Entry 4YPU (X-ray diffraction, 2.60 A resolution); this record covers chain A.

[Chain A]
Molecule: Histone-lysine N-methyltransferase ASH1L
Organism: Homo sapiens
Notes: EC 2.1.1.43; fragment: SET domain
UniProtKB: Q9NR48 (ASH1L_HUMAN); residues 2069-2288 here correspond to UniProt positions 2074-2293 (UniProt number = residue number + 5)
Amino-acid sequence (226 residues; numbered 2063 to 2288; the number before each row is that of its first residue):
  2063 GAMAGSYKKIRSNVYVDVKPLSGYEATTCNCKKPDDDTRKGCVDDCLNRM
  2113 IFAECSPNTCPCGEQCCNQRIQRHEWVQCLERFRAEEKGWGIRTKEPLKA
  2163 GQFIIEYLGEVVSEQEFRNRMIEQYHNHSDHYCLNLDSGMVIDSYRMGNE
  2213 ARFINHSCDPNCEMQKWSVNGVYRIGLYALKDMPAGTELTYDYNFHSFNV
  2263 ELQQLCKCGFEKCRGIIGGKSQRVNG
Unresolved in the structure: 2063-2066, 2281-2288
Construct notes: expression tag (2063-2068); engineered mutation Leu2264 (Lys2269 in Q9NR48)
Ion coordination: Zn2+ site 1: Cys2091, Cys2093, Cys2104, Cys2108; Zn2+ site 2: Cys2104, Cys2117, Cys2122, Cys2128; Zn2+ site 3: Cys2220, Cys2268, Cys2275
Residues lining bound ligands: S-adenosylmethionine (SAM): Lys2150, Gly2151, Trp2152, Ser2191, Asp2192, His2193, Tyr2194, Arg2214, Phe2215, Ile2216, Asn2217, His2218, Tyr2255, Gln2266, Leu2267, Cys2268, Lys2269, Cys2270, Ile2279

[Summary]
Bound to chain A: S-adenosylmethionine. The Zn2+ site 1 is built by Cys2091, Cys2093, Cys2104 and Cys2108.
Cys2104, Cys2117, Cys2122 and Cys2128 coordinate Zn2+ site 2.
Chain A is Histone-lysine N-methyltransferase ASH1L (Homo sapiens); the structure, ASH1L SET domain K2264L
mutant in complex with S-adenosyl methionine (SAM), was determined by X-ray diffraction, deposited together
with 4YNM, 4YNP and 4YPE.
